PDB entry 4KS1 | X-ray diffraction, 2.20 A resolution | chain A

Chain A:
Molecule: Neuraminidase
From: Influenza A virus
Reference sequence: Q0A480 (Q0A480_I63A3); the construct lacks a stretch of the UniProt sequence and is renumbered around it, so the offset changes along the chain: 83-169 = UniProt 81-167; 170-306 = UniProt 169-305; 308-330 = UniProt 306-328; 335-342 = UniProt 333-340; 4 more segments
Amino-acid sequence (390 residues; numbered 83 to 471 plus 7 insertion-coded residues; 6 numbers in that range are skipped by the numbering (no residue carries them; nothing is unmodelled there); the number before each row is that of its first residue; a row labelled like 330A-330B holds insertion residues (330A, then the next letters in order)):
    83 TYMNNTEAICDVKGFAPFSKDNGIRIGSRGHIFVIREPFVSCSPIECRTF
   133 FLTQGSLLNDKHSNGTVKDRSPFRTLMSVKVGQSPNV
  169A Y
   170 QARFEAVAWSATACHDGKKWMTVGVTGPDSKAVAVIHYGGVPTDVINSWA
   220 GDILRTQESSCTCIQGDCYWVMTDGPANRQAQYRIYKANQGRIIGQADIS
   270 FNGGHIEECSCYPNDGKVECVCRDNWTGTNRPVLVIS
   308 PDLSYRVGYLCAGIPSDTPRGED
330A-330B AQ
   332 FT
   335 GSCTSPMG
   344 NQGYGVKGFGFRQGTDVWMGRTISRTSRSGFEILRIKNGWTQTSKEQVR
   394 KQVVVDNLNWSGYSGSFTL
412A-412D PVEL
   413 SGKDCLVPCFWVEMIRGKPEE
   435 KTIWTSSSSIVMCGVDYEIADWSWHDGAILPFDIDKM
Not modelled in the structure: 471
Disulfides: Cys92-Cys417, Cys124-Cys129, Cys183-Cys230, Cys232-Cys237, Cys278-Cys291, Cys280-Cys289, Cys318-Cys337, Cys421-Cys447
Bound ions: Ca2+: Asp293, Gly297, Asp324, Tyr347
Small-molecule neighbours:
  - 2H8 ((3S,4R,5R)-4-(acetylamino)-3-amino-5-(pentan-3-yloxy)cyclohex-1-ene-1-carboxylic acid): Arg118, Glu119, Asp151, Arg152, Trp178, Ser179, Ile222, Arg224, Ala246, Glu276, Glu277, Arg292, Asn294, Tyr347, Arg371, Tyr406
  - N-acetylglucosamine (NAG; 2-acetamido-2-deoxy-beta-D-glucopyranose): Asn146, Gly147, Ile463
What the authors report for this chain:
  - binding site for 2H8: Glu119
  - conformationally variable residues (loop rearrangement): Glu119, Asp151, Glu276

In short:
Ligands of chain A: compound 2H8. Covalently linked N-acetylglucosamine: at Asn146. Asp293, Gly297, Asp324 and
Tyr347 coordinate Ca2+. From the paper: a binding site for 2H8 at Glu119; conformational variability at
Glu119, Asp151 and Glu276.
Chain A is Neuraminidase (Influenza A virus); the structure, Influenza neuraminidase in complex with antiviral
compound (3S,4R,5R)-4-(acetylamino)-3-amino-5-(pentan-3-yloxy)cyclohex-1-ene-1-carboxylic acid, was determined
by X-ray diffraction together with 4KS2, 4KS3, 4KS4 and 4KS5 from the same study.
